8I4X - chains A and B of the 5 polymer chains in the assembly; structure by electron microscopy, 8.50 A resolution (very low resolution: no residue pairs are listed; an interface is given only as per-side residue counts).

[Chain A]
Name: Structural maintenance of chromosomes protein 5
From: Saccharomyces cerevisiae S288C
UniProtKB: Q08204 (SMC5_YEAST); residue numbers follow UniProt; this construct covers 25-1093
Chain sequence (1069 residues; each row starts with the number of its first residue):
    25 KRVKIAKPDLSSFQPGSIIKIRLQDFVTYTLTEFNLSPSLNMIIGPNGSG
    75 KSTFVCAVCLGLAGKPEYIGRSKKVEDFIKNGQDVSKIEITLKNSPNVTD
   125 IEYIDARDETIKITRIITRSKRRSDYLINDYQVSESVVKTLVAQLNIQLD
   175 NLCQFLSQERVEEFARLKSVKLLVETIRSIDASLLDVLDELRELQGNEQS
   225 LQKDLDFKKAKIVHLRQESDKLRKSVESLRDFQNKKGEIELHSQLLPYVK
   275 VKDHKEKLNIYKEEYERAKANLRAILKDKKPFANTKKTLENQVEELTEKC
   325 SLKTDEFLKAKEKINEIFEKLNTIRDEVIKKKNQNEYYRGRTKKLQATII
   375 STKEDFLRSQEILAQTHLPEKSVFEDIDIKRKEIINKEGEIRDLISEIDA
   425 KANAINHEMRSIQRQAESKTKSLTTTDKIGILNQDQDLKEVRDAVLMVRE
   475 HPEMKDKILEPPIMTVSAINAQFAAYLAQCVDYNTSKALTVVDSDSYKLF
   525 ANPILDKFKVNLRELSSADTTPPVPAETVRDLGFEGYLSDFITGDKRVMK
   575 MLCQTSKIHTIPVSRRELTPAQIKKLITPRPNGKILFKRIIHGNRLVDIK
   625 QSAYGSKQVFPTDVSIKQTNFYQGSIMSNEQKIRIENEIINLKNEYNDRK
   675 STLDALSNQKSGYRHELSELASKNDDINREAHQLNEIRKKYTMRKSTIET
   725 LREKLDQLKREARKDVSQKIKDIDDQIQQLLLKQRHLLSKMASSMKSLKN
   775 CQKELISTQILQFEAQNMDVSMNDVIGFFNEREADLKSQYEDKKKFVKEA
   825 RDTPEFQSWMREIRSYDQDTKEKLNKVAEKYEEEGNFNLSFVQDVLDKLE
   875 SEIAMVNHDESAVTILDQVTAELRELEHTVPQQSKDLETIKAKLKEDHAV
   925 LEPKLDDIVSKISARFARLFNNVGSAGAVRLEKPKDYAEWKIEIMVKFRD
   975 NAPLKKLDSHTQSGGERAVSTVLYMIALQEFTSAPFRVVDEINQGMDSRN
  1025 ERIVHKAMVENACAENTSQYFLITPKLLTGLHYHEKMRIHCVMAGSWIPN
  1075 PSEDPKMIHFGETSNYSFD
Differences from the reference sequence: engineered mutation Ala824 (Met in Q08204)

[Chain B]
Name: Structural maintenance of chromosomes protein 6
From: Saccharomyces cerevisiae S288C
UniProtKB: Q12749 (SMC6_YEAST); numbering as in UniProt (aligned over 1-1104)
Chain sequence (1104 residues; each row starts with the number of its first residue):
     1 MISTTISGKRPIEQVDDELLSLTAQQENEEQQQQRKRRRHQFAPMTQFNS
    51 NTLDEDSGFRSSSDVATADQDNFLEESPSGYIKKVILRNFMCHEHFELEL
   101 GSRLNFIVGNNGSGKSAILTAITIGLGAKASETNRGSSLKDLIREGCYSA
   151 KIILHLDNSKYGAYQQGIFGNEIIVERIIKRDGPASFSLRSENGKEISNK
   201 KKDIQTVVDYFSVPVSNPMCFLSQDAARSFLTASTSQDKYSHFMKGTLLQ
   251 EITENLLYASAIHDSAQENMALHLENLKSLKAEYEDAKKLLRELNQTSDL
   301 NERKMLLQAKSLWIDVAHNTDACKNLENEISGIQQKVDEVTEKIRNRQEK
   351 IERYTSDGTTIEAQIDAKVIYVNEKDSEHQNARELLRDVKSRFEKEKSNQ
   401 AEAQSNIDQGRKKVDALNKTIAHLEEELTKEMGGDKDQMRQELEQLEKAN
   451 EKLREVNNSLVVSAQDVKNEERDIQHERESELRTISRSIQNKKVELQNIA
   501 KGNDTFLMNFDRNMDRLLRTIEQRKNEFETPAIGPLGSLVTIRKGFEKWT
   551 RSIQRAISSSLNAFVVSNPKDNRLFRDIMRSCGIRSNIPIVTYCLSQFDY
   601 SKGRAHGNYPTIVDALEFSKPEIECLFVDLSRIERIVLIEDKNEARNFLQ
   651 RNPVNVNMALSLRDRRSGFQLSGGYRLDTVTYQDKIRLKVNSSSDNGTQY
   701 LKDLIEQETKELQNIRDRYEEKLSEVRSRLKEIDGRLKSTKNEMRKTNFR
   751 MTELKMNVGKVVDTGILNSKINERKNQEQAIASYEAAKEELGLKIEQIAQ
   801 EAQPIKEQYDSTKLALVEAQDELQQLKEDINSRQSKIQKYKDDTIYYEDK
   851 KKVYLENIKKIEVNVAALKEGIQRQIQNACAFCSKERIENVDLPDTQEEI
   901 KRELDKVSRMIQKAEKSLGLSQEEVIALFEKCRNKYKEGQKKYMEIDEAL
   951 NRLHNSLKARDQNYKNAEKGTCFDADMDFRASLKVRKFSGNLSFIKDTKS
  1001 LEIYILTTNDEKARNVDTLSGGEKSFSQMALLLATWKPMRSRIIALDEFD
  1051 VFMDQVNRKIGTTLIVKKLKDIARTQTIIITPQDIGKIADIDSSGVSIHR
  1101 MRDP
Not modelled in the structure: 1-11, 47-73
Differences from the reference sequence: engineered mutation Ala464 (Leu in Q12749)
UniProt features mapped onto this chain:
  - motif: Arg35 to Arg39 (Nuclear localization signal)
  - binding site (ATP): Gly109 to Ser116

[How chain A and chain B interact]
At this resolution (8 A) residue pairs are not listed: 51 residues of chain A and 50 of chain B lie at the interface.

[Overview]
51 residues of chain A face 50 of chain B across their interface. From UniProt: 8 ATP-binding residues on
chain B.
Chain A is Structural maintenance of chromosomes protein 5 and chain B is Structural maintenance of
chromosomes protein 6, both from Saccharomyces cerevisiae S288C; the structure, Cryo-EM structure of 5-subunit
Smc5/6, was determined by electron microscopy, deposited together with 7YLM, 7YMD, 7YQH, 8HQS, 8I13, 8I21 and
6 further entries.
